Entry 3QS2 (X-ray diffraction, 1.78 A resolution); this record covers chains A and B.

# Chain A (and B)
Molecule: Fimbrillin matB homolog
From: Escherichia coli
Notes: fragment: Full length processed EcpA, rsidues 23-195; chain B of this document is another copy of the same molecule, construct and numbering; everything in this record applies to it too
UniProt: Q8CWB9 (MATB_ECOL6); residues 1-173 here correspond to UniProt positions 23-195 (UniProt number = residue number + 22)
Chain sequence (188 residues; numbered -14 to 173; the number before each row is that of its first residue; numbers below 1 keep their minus sign (Met-14 is residue -14)):
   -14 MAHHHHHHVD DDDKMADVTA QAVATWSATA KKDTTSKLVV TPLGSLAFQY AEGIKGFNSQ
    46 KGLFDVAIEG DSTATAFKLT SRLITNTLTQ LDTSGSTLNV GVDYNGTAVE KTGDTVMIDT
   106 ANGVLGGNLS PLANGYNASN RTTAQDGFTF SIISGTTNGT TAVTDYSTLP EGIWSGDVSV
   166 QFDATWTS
Disordered / not traced: -14 to 0
Differences from the reference sequence: expression tag (-14 to 0)

# How chain A and chain B interact
Pairs across the interface - 67 pairs, chain A then chain B:
  Ala5(A) with Lys22(B); Leu23(B), hydrophobic
  Ala7(A) with Leu23(B); Val25(B), hydrophobic
  Ala9(A) with Val25(B), hydrophobic; Pro27(B), hydrophobic
  Thr10(A) with Ser12(B), hydrogen bond (backbone-side chain); Pro27(B)
  Trp11(A) with Pro27(B)
  Ser12(A) with Thr10(B), hydrogen bond (side chain-backbone); Ser12(B)
  Ser21(A) with Glu54(B)
  Lys22(A) with Val3(B); Thr4(B); Ala5(B); Ala52(B); Ile53(B); Glu54(B), hydrogen bond (backbone-backbone); Trp171(B)
  Leu23(A) with Ala5(B), hydrophobic; Gln6(B); Ala7(B); Val51(B), hydrophobic; Ala52(B); Ile53(B), hydrophobic; Phe167(B)
  Val24(A) with Asp50(B); Val51(B); Ala52(B), hydrogen bond (backbone-backbone)
  Val25(A) with Ala9(B), hydrophobic; Asp50(B); Phe167(B), hydrophobic
  Thr26(A) with Phe49(B); Asp50(B), hydrogen bond (backbone-backbone)
  Pro27(A) with Ala9(B), hydrophobic; Thr10(B); Trp11(B); Leu48(B)
  Leu28(A) with Gly29(B); Leu48(B), hydrogen bond (backbone-backbone); Phe49(B), hydrophobic; Asp50(B); Gln130(B)
  Gly29(A) with Leu28(B)
  Leu48(A) with Pro27(B); Leu28(B), hydrogen bond (backbone-backbone)
  Phe49(A) with Thr26(B); Leu28(B)
  Asp50(A) with Val24(B); Val25(B); Thr26(B), hydrogen bond (backbone-backbone); Leu28(B)
  Val51(A) with Leu23(B), hydrophobic; Val24(B)
  Ala52(A) with Lys22(B); Leu23(B); Val24(B), hydrogen bond (backbone-backbone)
  Ile53(A) with Lys22(B); Leu23(B), hydrophobic
  Glu54(A) with Lys22(B), hydrogen bond (backbone-backbone)
  Arg126(A) with Ser21(B), hydrogen bond (side chain-backbone); Val24(B)
  Gln130(A) with Leu28(B)
  Asp162(A) with Asp162(B)
  Phe167(A) with Leu23(B); Val25(B), hydrophobic
  Trp171(A) with Lys22(B)
Interface residues without a listed pair, chain A (32 interface residues in all): Gln6, Val8, Leu64, Asp168, Ala169
Interface residues without a listed pair, chain B (34 interface residues in all): Val8, Ser30, Leu64, Asp168, Ala169

# Summary
32 residues of chain A face 34 of chain B across their interface, with 11 hydrogen bonds. Polar pairs include
Thr10(A)-Ser12(B), Arg126(A)-Ser21(B) and Lys22(A)-Glu54(B).
Chain A and chain B are both Fimbrillin matB homolog (Escherichia coli); the structure, Crystal structure of
the biofilm forming subunit of the E. coli common pilus: full length domain ..., was determined by X-ray
diffraction together with 3QS3 from the same study.
